4GEI - chain A; structure by X-ray diffraction, 1.50 A resolution.

Chain A:
Molecule: Thioredoxin-interacting protein
Source organism: Homo sapiens
Notes: fragment: N-terminal domain
UniProt: Q9H3M7 (TXNIP_HUMAN); numbering as in UniProt (aligned over 2-149)
Amino-acid sequence (150 residues; numbered 0 to 149; the number before each row is that of its first residue; numbering starts at 0):
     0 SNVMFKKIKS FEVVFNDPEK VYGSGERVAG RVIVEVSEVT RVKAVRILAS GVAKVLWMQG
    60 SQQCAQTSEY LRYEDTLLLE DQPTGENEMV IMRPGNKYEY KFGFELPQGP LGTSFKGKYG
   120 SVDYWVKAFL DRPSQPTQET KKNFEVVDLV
Unresolved in the structure: 0-5
Sequence notes: expression tag (0-1); engineered mutation Ser36 (Cys in Q9H3M7), Ser49 (Cys in Q9H3M7), Ala64 (Lys in Q9H3M7), Ser120 (Cys in Q9H3M7)
Reported in the primary citation:
  - interface residues: Gln58, Gln61, Gln65, Thr66 to Glu68, Tyr69, Lys117 to Val121
  - contacts within the chain: Lys8-Glu85 (backbone contact), Lys8-Glu87
  - mutagenesis - K64A: increased stability

In short:
From the paper: K64A increases stability; interface residues Gln58, Gln61 and Gln65 among others.
Chain A is Thioredoxin-interacting protein (Homo sapiens); the structure, N-terminal domain of VDUP-1, was
determined by X-ray diffraction together with 4GEJ from the same study.
